Entry 1VKX (X-ray diffraction, 2.90 A resolution); this record covers chains C and A of the 4 polymer chains in the assembly.

== Chain C ==
Molecule: 12-nt DNA strand
Sequence (12 nucleotides; row label = number of the first residue in the row):
     1 TGGGGACTTT CC

== Chain A ==
Molecule: Protein (nf-kappa B P65 subunit)
From: Mus musculus
Reference sequence: Q04207 (TF65_MOUSE); residues 19-291 here = UniProt positions 19-291
Amino-acid sequence (273 residues; row label = number of the first residue in the row):
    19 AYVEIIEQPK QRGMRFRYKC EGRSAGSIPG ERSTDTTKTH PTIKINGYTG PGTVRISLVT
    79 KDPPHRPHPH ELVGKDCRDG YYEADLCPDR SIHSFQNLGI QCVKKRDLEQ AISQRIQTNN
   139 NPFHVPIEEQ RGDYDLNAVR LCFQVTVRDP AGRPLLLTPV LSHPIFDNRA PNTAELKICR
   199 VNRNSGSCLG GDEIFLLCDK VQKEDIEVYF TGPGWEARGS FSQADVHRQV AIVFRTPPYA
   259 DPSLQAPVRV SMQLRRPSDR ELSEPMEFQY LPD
Differences from the reference sequence: conflict Ala19 (Pro in Q04207)
Swiss-Prot annotation at these positions:
  - modified residue: Cys38 (Cysteine persulfide), Lys122 (N6-acetyllysine), Lys123 (N6-acetyllysine), Thr176 (Phosphothreonine), Lys218 (N6-acetyllysine), Lys221 (N6-acetyllysine), Thr254 (Phosphothreonine), Ser276 (Phosphoserine), Ser281 (Phosphoserine)
  - cross-link (Glycyl lysine isopeptide (Lys-Gly)): Lys37 (interchain with G-Cter in SUMO3), Lys122 (interchain with G-Cter in SUMO3), Lys123 (interchain with G-Cter in SUMO3)

== How chain C and chain A interact ==
Contacting residue pairs - 18 pairs, chain C then chain A:
  DG5(C) with Lys221(A), hydrogen bond to the phosphate; Arg246(A), salt bridge to the phosphate
  DA6(C) with Lys221(A), salt bridge to the phosphate; Arg246(A), phosphate contact; Gln247(A), hydrogen bond to the phosphate
  DC7(C) with Pro189(A), phosphate contact; Gln220(A), phosphate contact; Gln247(A), hydrogen bond to the phosphate
  DT8(C) with Tyr36(A), sugar contact
  DT9(C) with Tyr36(A), hydrogen bond to the phosphate; Lys122(A), phosphate contact; Lys123(A), hydrogen bond to the phosphate
  DT10(C) with Tyr36(A), base contact; Cys38(A), hydrogen bond to the phosphate; Glu39(A), base contact; Arg187(A), hydrogen bond to the base
  DC11(C) with Cys38(A), phosphate contact; Glu39(A), hydrogen bond to the base
Interface residues without a listed pair, chain C (8 interface residues in all): DC12
Interface residues without a listed pair, chain A (15 interface residues in all): Arg33, Arg35, Val121, Lys218

== Overview ==
8 residues of chain C and 15 residues of chain A are in contact, with 8 hydrogen bonds and 2 salt bridges.
Among the polar pairs are DT10(C)-Arg187(A), DC11(C)-Glu39(A) and DG5(C)-Lys221(A).
Chain C is a 12-nt DNA strand and chain A is Protein (nf-kappa B P65 subunit) (Mus musculus); the structure,
Crystal structure of the nfkb P50/P65 heterodimer complexed to the immunoglobulin kb DNA, was determined by
X-ray diffraction.
